1I84 - chains V and W of the 6 polymer chains in the assembly; structure by electron crystallography, 20.00 A resolution (very low resolution: no residue pairs are listed; an interface is given only as per-side residue counts).

== Chain V ==
Molecule: Smooth muscle myosin heavy chain
Source organism: Gallus gallus
Notes: EC 3.6.1.32; fragment: meromyosin subfragment. s1 and s2 fragments.
Reference sequence: P10587 (MYSG_CHICK); residues 2-1175 here correspond to UniProt positions 1-1174 (UniProt number = residue number - 1)
Sequence (1184 residues; row label = number of the first residue in the row):
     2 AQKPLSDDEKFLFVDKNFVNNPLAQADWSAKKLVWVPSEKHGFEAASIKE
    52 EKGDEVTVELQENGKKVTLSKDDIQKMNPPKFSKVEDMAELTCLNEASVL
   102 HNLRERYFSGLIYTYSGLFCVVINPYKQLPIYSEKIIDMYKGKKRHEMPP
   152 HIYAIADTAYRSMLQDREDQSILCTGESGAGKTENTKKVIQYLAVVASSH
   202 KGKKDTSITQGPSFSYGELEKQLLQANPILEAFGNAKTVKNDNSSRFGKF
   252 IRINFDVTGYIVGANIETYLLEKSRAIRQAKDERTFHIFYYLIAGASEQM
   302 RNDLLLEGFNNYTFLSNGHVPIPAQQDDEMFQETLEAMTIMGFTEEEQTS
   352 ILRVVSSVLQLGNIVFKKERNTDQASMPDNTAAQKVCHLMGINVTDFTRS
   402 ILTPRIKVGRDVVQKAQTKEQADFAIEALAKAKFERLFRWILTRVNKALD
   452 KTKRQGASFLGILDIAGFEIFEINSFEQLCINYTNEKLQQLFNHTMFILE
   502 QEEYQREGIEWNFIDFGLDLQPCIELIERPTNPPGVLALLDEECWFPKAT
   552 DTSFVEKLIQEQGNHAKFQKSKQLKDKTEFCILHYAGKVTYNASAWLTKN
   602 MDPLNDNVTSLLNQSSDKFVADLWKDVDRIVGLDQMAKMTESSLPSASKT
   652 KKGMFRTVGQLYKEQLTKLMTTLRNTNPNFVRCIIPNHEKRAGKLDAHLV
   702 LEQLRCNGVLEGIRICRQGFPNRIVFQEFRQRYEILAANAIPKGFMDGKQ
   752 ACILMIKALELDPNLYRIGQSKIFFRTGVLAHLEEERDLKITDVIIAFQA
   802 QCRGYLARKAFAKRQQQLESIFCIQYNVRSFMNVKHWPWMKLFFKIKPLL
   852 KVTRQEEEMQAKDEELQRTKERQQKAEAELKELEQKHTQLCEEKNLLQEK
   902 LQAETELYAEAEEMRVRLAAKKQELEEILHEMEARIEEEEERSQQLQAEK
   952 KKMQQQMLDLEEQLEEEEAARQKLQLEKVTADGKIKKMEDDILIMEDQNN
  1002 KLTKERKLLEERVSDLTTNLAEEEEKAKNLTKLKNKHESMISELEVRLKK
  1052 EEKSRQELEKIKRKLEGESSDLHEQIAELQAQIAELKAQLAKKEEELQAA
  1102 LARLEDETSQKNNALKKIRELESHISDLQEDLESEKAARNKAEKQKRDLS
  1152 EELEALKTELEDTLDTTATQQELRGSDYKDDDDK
Not modelled in the structure: 205-210, 452-457, 635-655, 944-1185
Construct notes: expression tag (1176-1185)
Modified / non-standard residues: K836, K842, K846, K848 (n-dimethyl-lysine; MLY)
From the paper describing this entry:
  - conformationally variable residues (domain motion): I796

== Chain W ==
Molecule: Smooth muscle myosin essential light chain
Source organism: Gallus gallus
Notes: fragment: s1 fragment
Sequence (150 residues; numbered 1 to 150; the number before each row is that of its first residue):
     1 CDFSEEQTAEFKEAFQLFDRTGDGKILYSQCGDVMRALGQNPTNAEVMKV
    51 LGNPKSDEMNLKTLKFEQFLPMMQTIAKNKDQGCFEDYVEGLRVFDKEGN
   101 GTVMGAEIRHVLVTLGEKMTEEEVEQLVAGHEDSNGCINYEELVRMVLSG
Not modelled in the structure: 1-2

== How chain V and chain W interact ==
At this resolution (20 A) residue pairs are not listed: 41 residues of chain V and 50 of chain W lie at the interface.

== In short ==
The interface between chain V and chain W involves 41 residues on one side and 50 on the other. The paper
reports conformational variability at I796(V).
Chain V is Smooth muscle myosin heavy chain and chain W is Smooth muscle myosin essential light chain, both
from Gallus gallus; the structure, Cryo-EM structure of the heavy meromyosin subfragment of chicken gizzard
smooth muscle myosin with regulatory light ..., was determined by electron crystallography.
